Entry 9EFX (X-ray diffraction, 1.26 A resolution); this record covers chain A.

[Chain A]
Protein: Hdac6 protein
Organism: Danio rerio
Notes: fragment: catalytic domain 2
UniProt: A7YT55 (A7YT55_DANRE); residues 442-798 here correspond to UniProt positions 290-646 (UniProt number = residue number - 152)
Amino-acid sequence (357 residues; numbered 442 to 798; the number before each row is that of its first residue):
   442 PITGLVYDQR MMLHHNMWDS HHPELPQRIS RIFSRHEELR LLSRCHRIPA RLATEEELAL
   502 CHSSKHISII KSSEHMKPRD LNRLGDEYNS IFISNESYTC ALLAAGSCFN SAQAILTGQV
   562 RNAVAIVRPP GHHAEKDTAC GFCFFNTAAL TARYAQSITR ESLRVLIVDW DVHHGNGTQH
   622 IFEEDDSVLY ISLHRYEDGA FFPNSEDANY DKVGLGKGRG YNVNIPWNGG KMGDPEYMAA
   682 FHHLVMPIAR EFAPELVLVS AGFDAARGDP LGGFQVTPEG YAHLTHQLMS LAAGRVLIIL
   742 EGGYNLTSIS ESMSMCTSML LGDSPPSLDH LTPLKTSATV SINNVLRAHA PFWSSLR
Disordered / not traced: 771-772
Ion coordination: K+ site 1: Asp610, Asp612, His614, Ser633, Leu634; Zn2+: Asp612, His614, Asp705 (together with A1BHW); K+ site 2: Phe623, Asp626, Val629, Tyr662
Small-molecule neighbours: A1BHW (4-({(cyclopentanesulfonyl)[(pyridin-3-yl)methyl]amino}methyl)-N-hydroxybenzamide): Ser531, His573, His574, Gly582, Phe583, Asp612, His614, Phe642, Phe643, Asp705, Leu712, Gly743, Tyr745

[Summary]
Bound to chain A: compound A1BHW. Asp610, Asp612, His614, Ser633 and Leu634 coordinate K+ site 1. Asp612,
His614 and Asp705 form the Zn2+ site.
Chain A is Hdac6 protein (Danio rerio); the structure, Crystal structure of Danio rerio histone deacetylase 6
catalytic domain 2 complexed with TO-584, was determined by X-ray diffraction (same publication as 9EFC, 9EFR,
9EGF and 9EGU).
